Entry 6CRR (electron microscopy, 3.24 A resolution); this record covers chains B and C of the 4 polymer chains in the assembly.

[Chain B]
Name: viral protein 3
Organism: enterovirus D68
UniProt: A0A097BW12 (A0A097BW12_9ENTO); residues 1-247 here correspond to UniProt positions 318-564 (UniProt number = residue number + 317)
Amino-acid sequence (247 residues; numbered 1 to 247; the number before each row is that of its first residue):
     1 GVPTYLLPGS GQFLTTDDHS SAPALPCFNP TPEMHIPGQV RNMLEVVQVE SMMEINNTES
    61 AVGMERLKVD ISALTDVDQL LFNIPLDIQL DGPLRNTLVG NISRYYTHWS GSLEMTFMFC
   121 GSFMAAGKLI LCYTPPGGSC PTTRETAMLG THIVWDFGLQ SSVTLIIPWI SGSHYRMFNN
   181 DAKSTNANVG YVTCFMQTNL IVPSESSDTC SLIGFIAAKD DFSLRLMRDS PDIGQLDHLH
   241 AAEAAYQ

[Chain C]
Name: viral protein 2
Organism: enterovirus D68
UniProt: A0A1I9KXX3 (A0A1I9KXX3_9ENTO); residues 1-248 here correspond to UniProt positions 70-317 (UniProt number = residue number + 69)
Amino-acid sequence (248 residues; numbered 1 to 248; the number before each row is that of its first residue):
     1 SPSAEACGYS DRVLQLKLGN SAIVTQEAAN YCCAYGEWPN YLPDHEAVAI DKPTQPETAT
    61 DRFYTLKSVK WETGSTGWWW KLPDALNNIG MFGQNVQHHY LYRSGFLIHV QCNATKFHQG
   121 ALLVVAIPEH QRGAHNTNTS PGFDDIMKGE EGGTFNHPYV LDDGTSLACA TIFPHQWINL
   181 RTNNSATIVL PWMNAAPMDF PLRHNQWTLA IIPVVPLGTR TTSSMVPITV SIAPMCCEFN
   241 GLRHAITQ
Not modelled in the structure: 1-9, 248

[How chain B and chain C interact]
Pairs across the interface - 90 pairs, chain B then chain C:
  Met-34(B) with Glu-46(C); Asn-194(C); Ala-195(C); Ala-196(C); Pro-197(C), hydrophobic
  His-35(B) with Glu-37(C), salt bridge; Glu-46(C), hydrogen bond (backbone-side chain)
  Ile-36(B) with Met-193(C), hydrophobic; Asn-194(C); Ala-195(C), hydrophobic
  Pro-37(B) with Glu-37(C); Pro-191(C), hydrophobic; Trp-192(C); Met-193(C)
  Gly-38(B) with Tyr-35(C)
  Val-46(B) with Ile-172(C), hydrophobic
  Val-49(B) with Thr-171(C); Ile-172(C), hydrophobic
  Glu-50(B) with Thr-171(C), hydrogen bond (backbone-side chain); His-175(C), salt bridge
  Ser-51(B) with Ala-168(C); Thr-171(C)
  Met-52(B) with Leu-167(C); Ala-168(C), hydrogen bond (backbone-backbone); Trp-177(C), hydrophobic; Val-214(C), hydrophobic
  Glu-54(B) with Tyr-159(C), hydrogen bond
  Gly-63(B) with Tyr-159(C)
  Met-64(B) with Pro-158(C), hydrophobic; Tyr-159(C), hydrophobic; Leu-167(C), hydrophobic; Ile-212(C), hydrophobic; Pro-213(C); Val-214(C), hydrophobic
  Arg-66(B) with Tyr-159(C)
  Leu-67(B) with Leu-167(C), hydrophobic; Ala-168(C), hydrophobic
  Lys-68(B) with Val-214(C); Pro-216(C)
  Asn-96(B) with Ser-166(C), hydrogen bond; Ala-168(C); Cys-169(C)
  Thr-97(B) with Cys-169(C)
  Leu-98(B) with Cys-169(C); Ile-172(C), hydrophobic
  Asn-101(B) with Cys-169(C)
  Met-118(B) with Trp-177(C), hydrophobic
  Phe-119(B) with Asn-179(C), hydrogen bond (backbone-side chain); Arg-181(C)
  Cys-120(B) with Gln-119(C); Gly-120(C); Ala-121(C), hydrophobic; Asn-179(C); Val-215(C), hydrophobic
  Gly-121(B) with Gln-119(C); Arg-181(C)
  Ser-122(B) with Lys-116(C); Phe-117(C); His-118(C); Gln-119(C); Arg-181(C), hydrogen bond (backbone-side chain)
  Phe-123(B) with Lys-116(C), hydrogen bond (backbone-backbone); Arg-181(C)
  Met-124(B) with Lys-116(C), hydrogen bond (backbone-backbone); Phe-117(C), hydrophobic
  Phe-157(B) with Arg-181(C), hydrogen bond (backbone-side chain)
  Gly-158(B) with Arg-181(C), hydrogen bond (backbone-side chain)
  Ser-161(B) with Arg-181(C); Thr-182(C), hydrogen bond
  Val-202(B) with Arg-220(C)
  Pro-203(B) with Phe-117(C), hydrophobic; Arg-220(C), hydrogen bond (backbone-side chain)
  Ser-204(B) with Arg-220(C)
  Glu-205(B) with Phe-117(C); Thr-219(C), hydrogen bond (backbone-side chain); Arg-220(C), hydrogen bond (backbone-backbone); Thr-221(C), hydrogen bond (backbone-backbone)
  Ser-206(B) with Phe-117(C); Arg-220(C), hydrogen bond (backbone-side chain)
  Ser-207(B) with Gln-119(C)
  Asp-208(B) with Arg-220(C)
  Thr-209(B) with Gln-119(C), hydrogen bond (backbone-side chain)
  Cys-210(B) with Gln-119(C)
  Ser-211(B) with Val-215(C)
  Ile-213(B) with Ala-121(C), hydrophobic; Trp-177(C), hydrophobic; Val-214(C), hydrophobic; Val-215(C), hydrophobic
  Phe-215(B) with Trp-177(C), hydrophobic
  His-240(B) with Asn-138(C)
Other interface residues (no listed pair), chain B (46 interface residues in all): Ala-125, Leu-159, Gln-160
Other interface residues (no listed pair), chain C (41 interface residues in all): Thr-76, Leu-123, Gly-218

[In short]
Chain B and chain C form an interface of 46 and 41 residues respectively, with 18 hydrogen bonds and 2 salt
bridges. Among the polar pairs are His-35(B)/Glu-37(C), Glu-50(B)/His-175(C) and His-35(B)/Glu-46(C).
Chain B is viral protein 3 and chain C is viral protein 2, both from enterovirus D68; the structure, CryoEM
structure of human enterovirus D68 full native virion (pH 7.2 and 4 degrees Celsius), was determined by
electron microscopy (same publication as 6CRP, 6CRS, 6CRU, 6CS3, 6CS4, 6CS5 and 5 further entries).
